PDB entry 6V9Q | electron microscopy, 2.90 A resolution | chains K and H of the 11 polymer chains in the assembly

[Chain K]
Molecule: 61-nt RNA strand
From: Vibrio cholerae
Sequence (61 nucleotides; row label = number of the first residue in the row):
     1 CUGAUAACUUACAGGACGCUUUGGCUUCAUUGCUUUUCAGGUGAACUGCC
    51 GAGUAGGUAGA

[Chain H]
Molecule: Type I-F CRISPR-associated endoribonuclease Cas6/Csy4
From: Vibrio cholerae
Chain sequence (199 residues; each row starts with the number of its first residue; note: 8 numbers in that range are skipped by the numbering (no residue carries them; nothing is unmodelled there); a row labelled like 60A-60H holds insertion residues (60A, then the next letters in order)):
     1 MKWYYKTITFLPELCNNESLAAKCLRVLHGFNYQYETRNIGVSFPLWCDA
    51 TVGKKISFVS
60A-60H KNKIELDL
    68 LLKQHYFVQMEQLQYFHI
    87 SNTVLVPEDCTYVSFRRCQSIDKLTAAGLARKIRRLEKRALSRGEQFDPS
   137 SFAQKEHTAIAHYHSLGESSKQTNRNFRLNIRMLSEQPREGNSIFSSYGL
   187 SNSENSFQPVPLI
Not modelled in the structure: 1-5, 13-14, 60A-60H, 87-97, 125-132, 170-199

[How chain K and chain H interact]
Pairs across the interface (38; chain K residue first):
  A45(K) - Thr111(H)  sugar contact
  A45(K) - Tyr149(H)  base contact
  A45(K) - Ser151(H)  base contact
  A45(K) - Asn162(H)  hydrogen bond to the phosphate
  A45(K) - Arg164(H)  salt bridge to the phosphate
  C46(K) - Thr111(H)  hydrogen bond to the phosphate
  C46(K) - Ala113(H)  phosphate contact
  C46(K) - Arg161(H)  base contact
  C46(K) - Asn162(H)  base contact
  C46(K) - Phe163(H)  base contact
  C46(K) - Arg164(H)  base contact
  U47(K) - Arg117(H)  salt bridge to the phosphate
  U47(K) - Arg161(H)  hydrogen bond to the sugar
  G48(K) - Arg120(H)  salt bridge to the phosphate
  G48(K) - Arg121(H)  hydrogen bond to the base
  C49(K) - Arg121(H)  salt bridge to the phosphate
  G53(K) - Leu122(H)  sugar contact
  U54(K) - Lys118(H)  hydrogen bond to the phosphate
  U54(K) - Ser137(H)  base contact
  U54(K) - Phe138(H)  sugar contact
  U54(K) - Ala139(H)  base contact
  A55(K) - Lys118(H)  salt bridge to the phosphate
  G56(K) - Lys109(H)  base contact
  G57(K) - Lys109(H)  hydrogen bond to the base
  U58(K) - Gln105(H)  base contact
  U58(K) - Lys109(H)  base contact
  A59(K) - Gln105(H)  hydrogen bond to the base
  G60(K) - His29(H)  phosphate contact
  G60(K) - Tyr33(H)  hydrogen bond to the phosphate
  G60(K) - Ser156(H)  sugar contact
  G60(K) - Gln158(H)  hydrogen bond to the sugar
  G60(K) - Arg161(H)  base contact
  G60(K) - Phe163(H)  stacking on the base
  A61(K) - His29(H)  salt bridge to the phosphate
  A61(K) - Ser155(H)  phosphate contact
  A61(K) - Ser156(H)  phosphate contact
  A61(K) - Lys157(H)  hydrogen bond to the phosphate
  A61(K) - Gln158(H)  hydrogen bond to the phosphate
Interface residues without a listed pair, chain K (16 interface residues in all): C50, G51
Interface residues without a listed pair, chain H (27 interface residues in all): Asp108, Gly114, Asn166

[Summary]
The interface between chain K and chain H involves 16 residues on one side and 27 on the other, with 11
hydrogen bonds, 6 salt bridges and 1 aromatic stacking contact. Among the polar pairs are G48(K)-Arg121(H),
G57(K)-Lys109(H) and A59(K)-Gln105(H).
Here chain K is a 61-nt RNA strand and chain H is Type I-F CRISPR-associated endoribonuclease Cas6/Csy4, both
from Vibrio cholerae. Entry 6V9Q (Cryo-EM structure of Cascade-TniQ binary complex) was determined by electron
microscopy together with 6VBW from the same study.
